Entry 6QUU (X-ray diffraction, 1.48 A resolution); this record covers chain A.

[Chain A]
Protein: GTPase KRas
From: Homo sapiens
Reference sequence: P01116 (RASK_HUMAN), isoform P01116-2; numbering as in UniProt (aligned over 1-169)
Amino-acid sequence (187 residues; each row starts with the number of its first residue; numbers below 1 keep their minus sign (Met-17 is residue -17)):
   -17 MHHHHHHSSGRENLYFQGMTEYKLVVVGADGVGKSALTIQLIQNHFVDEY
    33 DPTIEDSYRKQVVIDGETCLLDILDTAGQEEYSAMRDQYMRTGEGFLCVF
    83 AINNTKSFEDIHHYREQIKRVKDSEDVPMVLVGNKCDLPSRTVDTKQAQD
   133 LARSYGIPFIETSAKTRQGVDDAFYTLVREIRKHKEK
Unresolved in the structure: -17 to 0, 168-169
Sequence notes: initiating methionine (-17); expression tag (-16 to 0); engineered mutation Asp12 (Gly in P01116)
Metal / ion sites: Mg2+: Ser17, Thr35 (together with GMP-PCP)
Residues lining bound ligands: GMP-PCP (GCP; phosphomethylphosphonic acid guanylate ester): Ala11, Asp12, Gly13, Val14, Gly15, Lys16, Ser17, Ala18, Phe28, Val29, Asp30, Glu31, Tyr32, Asp33, Pro34, Thr35, Thr58, Ala59, Gly60, Gln61, Asn116, Lys117, Asp119, Leu120, Ser145, Ala146, Lys147
UniProt features mapped onto this chain:
  - motif: Tyr32 to Tyr40 (Effector region)
  - binding site (GTP): Gly10, Ala11, Gly13 to Ala18, Val29 to Thr35, Ala59, Gly60, Asn116 to Asp119
  - modified residue: Met1 (N-acetylmethionine), Thr2 (N-acetylthreonine), Lys104 (N6-acetyllysine)
  - glycosylation: Thr35 (Microbial infection: O-linked (Glc) threonine)
  - natural variant: Lys5 (K5E: In NS3; K5N: In GASC), Gly10 (G10GG: In AML), Asp12 (G12D: In GASC, JMML and SFM; this construct carries the variant), Gly13 (G13D: In GASC, JMML and OES; G13R: In pylocytic astrocytoma), Val14 (V14I: In NS3), Leu19 (L19F: In OES), Gln22 (Q22E: In CFC2; Q22R: In NS3), Pro34 (P34L: In NS3; P34Q: In NS3; P34R: In CFC2), Ile36 (I36M: In NS3), Thr58 (T58I: In NS3), Ala59 (A59T: In GASC), Gly60 (G60R: In CFC2; G60S: In NS3), 8 further natural variant entries in UniProt
  - mutagenesis: Asp38 (D38A: Decreased interaction with MAPKAP1/SIN1), Tyr40 (Y40A: Decreased interaction with MAPKAP1/SIN1), Gln61 (Q61L: Promotes GTP binding)

[Overview]
Bound to chain A: GMP-PCP. Ser17 and Thr35 form the Mg2+ site. From UniProt: 21 GTP-binding residues and 3
mutagenesis sites.
Chain A is GTPase KRas (Homo sapiens); the structure, Crystal Structure of KRAS-G12D in complex with GMP-PCP,
was determined by X-ray diffraction together with 6QUV, 6QUW and 6QUX from the same study.
